PDB entry 5A21 | electron microscopy, 7.20 A resolution (low resolution: residue-level contacts below are approximate; hydrogen-bond / salt-bridge calls are withheld) | chains G and H of the 8 polymer chains in the assembly

[Chain G]
Molecule: Tail-to-head joining protein GP17
Organism: Bacillus phage SPP1
UniProtKB: O48448 (O48448_BPSPP); numbering as in UniProt (aligned over 1-134)
Chain sequence (134 residues; each row starts with the number of its first residue):
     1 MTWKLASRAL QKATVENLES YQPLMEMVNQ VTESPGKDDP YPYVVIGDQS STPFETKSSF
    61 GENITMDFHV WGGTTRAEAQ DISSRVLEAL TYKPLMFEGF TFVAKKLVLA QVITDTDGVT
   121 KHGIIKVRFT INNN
Not modelled in the structure: 1

[Chain H]
Molecule: Major tail protein 17.1
Organism: Bacillus phage SPP1
UniProtKB: O48449 (GP171_BPSPP); residues 1-177 here = UniProt positions 1-177
Chain sequence (177 residues; row label = number of the first residue in the row):
     1 MPETPIMGQD VKYLFQSIDA ATGSAPLFPA YQTDGSVSGE RELFDEQTKN GRILGPGSVA
    61 DSGEVTYYGK RGDAGQKAIE DAYQNGKQIK FWRVDTVKNE NDKYDAQFGF AYIESREYSD
   121 GVEGAVEISI SLQVIGELKN GEIDTLPEEI VNVSKGGYDF QQPGQTTGEA PGTVPAP
Not modelled in the structure: 1-8, 170-177

[How chain G and chain H interact]
Pairs across the interface (87):
  S7(G) - E142(H)
  L10(G) - R52(H)
  L10(G) - I53(H)
  L10(G) - L54(H)
  S58(G) - G136(H)
  S58(G) - E137(H)
  S59(G) - E137(H)
  S59(G) - L138(H)
  S59(G) - K139(H)
  F60(G) - E137(H)
  F60(G) - K139(H)
  G61(G) - K139(H)
  E62(G) - R41(H)
  E62(G) - P56(H)
  E62(G) - E137(H)
  E62(G) - K139(H)
  K93(G) - K49(H)
  P94(G) - K49(H)
  M96(G) - Q47(H)
  M96(G) - K49(H)
  M96(G) - R52(H)
  F97(G) - Q47(H)
  F97(G) - R52(H)
  F97(G) - I53(H)
  F97(G) - L54(H)
  F97(G) - G55(H)
  E98(G) - D45(H)
  E98(G) - E46(H)
  E98(G) - Q47(H)
  E98(G) - T48(H)
  E98(G) - R52(H)
  E98(G) - L54(H)
  G99(G) - F44(H)
  G99(G) - D45(H)
  G99(G) - E46(H)
  G99(G) - Q47(H)
  G99(G) - T48(H)
  F100(G) - L43(H)
  F100(G) - F44(H)
  F100(G) - D45(H)
  F100(G) - Q47(H)
  F100(G) - G55(H)
  F100(G) - D144(H)
  T101(G) - E42(H)
  T101(G) - L43(H)
  T101(G) - F44(H)
  T101(G) - Q47(H)
  F102(G) - E42(H)
  F102(G) - Q47(H)
  F102(G) - G55(H)
  V103(G) - R41(H)
  V103(G) - E42(H)
  K105(G) - E40(H)
  K105(G) - R41(H)
  T130(G) - E42(H)
  T130(G) - P56(H)
  I131(G) - I53(H)
  I131(G) - L54(H)
  I131(G) - G55(H)
  I131(G) - P56(H)
  I131(G) - G57(H)
  N132(G) - E42(H)
  N132(G) - Q47(H)
  N132(G) - L54(H)
  N132(G) - G55(H)
  N132(G) - P56(H)
  N132(G) - G57(H)
  N132(G) - E142(H)
  N133(G) - R41(H)
  N133(G) - E42(H)
  N133(G) - L43(H)
  N133(G) - F44(H)
  N133(G) - G55(H)
  N133(G) - P56(H)
  N133(G) - G57(H)
  N133(G) - S58(H)
  N133(G) - V59(H)
  N133(G) - D144(H)
  N134(G) - R41(H)
  N134(G) - E42(H)
  N134(G) - P56(H)
  N134(G) - G57(H)
  N134(G) - S58(H)
  N134(G) - V59(H)
  N134(G) - A60(H)
  N134(G) - E137(H)
  N134(G) - L138(H)
Also at the interface, not in a pair above, chain G (26 interface residues in all): N63, I64, L95
Also at the interface, not in a pair above, chain H (28 interface residues in all): V134, N140, T145

[Overview]
Chain G and chain H form an interface of 26 and 28 residues respectively.
Chain G is Tail-to-head joining protein GP17 and chain H is Major tail protein 17.1, both from Bacillus phage
SPP1; the structure, Structure of bacteriophage SPP1 head-to-tail interface without DNA and tape measure
protein, was determined by electron microscopy together with 5A20 from the same study.
